PDB entry 6TVS | X-ray diffraction, 1.90 A resolution | chains D and K of the 6 polymer chains in the assembly

Chain D:
Name: Hemagglutinin HA2
From: Influenza A virus (A/harbour seal/Germany/1/2014(H10N7))
UniProtKB: A0A0A7HR51 (A0A0A7HR51_9INFA); residues 1-176 here correspond to UniProt positions 333-508 (UniProt number = residue number + 332)
Amino-acid sequence (177 residues; row label = number of the first residue in the row):
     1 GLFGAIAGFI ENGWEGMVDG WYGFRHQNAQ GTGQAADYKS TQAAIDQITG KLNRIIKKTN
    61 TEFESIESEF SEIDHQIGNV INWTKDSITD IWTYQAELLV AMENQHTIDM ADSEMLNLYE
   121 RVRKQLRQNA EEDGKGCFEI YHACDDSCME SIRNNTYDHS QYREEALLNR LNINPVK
Unresolved in the structure: 173-177
Sequence notes: expression tag (177)
Disulfides: Cys-144/Cys-148
Glycans and other covalent adducts: N-acetylglucosamine (NAG) linked to Asn-82
Bound ions: Ca2+: Asn-79 (together with N-acetylglucosamine) (shared with Glu-106(K) of chain K; 1 residue of chain L)

Chain K:
Name: Hemagglutinin HA1
From: Influenza A virus (A/harbour seal/Germany/1/2014(H10N7))
UniProtKB: A0A0A7HR51 (A0A0A7HR51_9INFA); residues 3-325 here correspond to UniProt positions 10-332 (UniProt number = residue number + 7)
Amino-acid sequence (325 residues; each row starts with the number of its first residue):
     1 DPDKICLGHH AVANGTIVKT LTNEQEEVTN ATETVESTSL NRLCMKGRNH KDLGNCHPIG
    61 MLIGTPACDL HLTGTWDTLI ERKNAIAYCY PGATVNEEAL RQKIMESGGI SKINTGFTYG
   121 SSINSAGTTK ACMRNGGNSF YAELKWLVSK NKGQNFPQTT NTYRNADTAE HLIMWGIHHP
   181 SSTQEKNDLY GTQSLSISVG SSTYKNNFVP VVGARPQVNG LSGRIDFHWT LVQPGDKITF
   241 SHNGGLIAPS RVSKLIGRGL GIQSEAPIDN SCESKCFWRG GSINTRLPFQ NLSPRTVGQC
   301 PKYVNKKSLM LATGMRNVPE LVQGR
Unresolved in the structure: 321-325
Sequence notes: expression tag (1-2)
Disulfides: Cys-44/Cys-272, Cys-56/Cys-68, Cys-89/Cys-132, Cys-276/Cys-300
Bound ions: Ca2+: Glu-106 (together with N-acetylglucosamine) (shared with Asn-79(D) of chain D; 1 residue of chain L)

Chain D / chain K interface:
Contacting residue pairs (10):
  Asp-74(D) / Asn-96(K)  hydrogen bond
  His-75(D) / Ala-99(K)
  His-75(D) / Gln-102(K)
  His-75(D) / Lys-103(K)
  His-75(D) / Glu-106(K)  salt bridge
  Gln-76(D) / Glu-98(K)
  Gln-76(D) / Ala-99(K)
  Asn-79(D) / Gln-102(K)  hydrogen bond
  Asn-79(D) / Glu-106(K)  hydrogen bond
  Asp-90(D) / Lys-302(K)  salt bridge

Summary:
5 residues of chain D face 7 of chain K across their interface; the contacts include 3 hydrogen bonds and 2
salt bridges. Polar pairs include His-75(D)/Glu-106(K), Asp-90(D)/Lys-302(K) and Asp-74(D)/Asn-96(K).
N-acetylglucosamine is covalently linked to Asn-82(D). Asn-79(D) and Glu-106(K) coordinate Ca2+.
Chain D is Hemagglutinin HA2 and chain K is Hemagglutinin HA1, both from Influenza A virus (A/harbour
seal/Germany/1/2014(H10N7)); the structure, Crystal structure of the haemagglutinin mutant (Gln226Leu) from an
H10N7 seal influenza virus isolated in Germany ..., was determined by X-ray diffraction, deposited together
with 6TJW, 6TJY, 6TVA, 6TVB, 6TVC, 6TVD and 9 further entries.
